Entry 7JYD (X-ray diffraction, 2.30 A resolution); this record covers chains A and C.

== Chain A ==
Protein: Nuclear receptor subfamily 5 group A member 2
Organism: Homo sapiens
Notes: fragment: nuclear receptor ligand-binding domain
UniProtKB: O00482 (NR5A2_HUMAN); numbering as in UniProt (aligned over 299-541)
Chain sequence (246 residues; row label = number of the first residue in the row):
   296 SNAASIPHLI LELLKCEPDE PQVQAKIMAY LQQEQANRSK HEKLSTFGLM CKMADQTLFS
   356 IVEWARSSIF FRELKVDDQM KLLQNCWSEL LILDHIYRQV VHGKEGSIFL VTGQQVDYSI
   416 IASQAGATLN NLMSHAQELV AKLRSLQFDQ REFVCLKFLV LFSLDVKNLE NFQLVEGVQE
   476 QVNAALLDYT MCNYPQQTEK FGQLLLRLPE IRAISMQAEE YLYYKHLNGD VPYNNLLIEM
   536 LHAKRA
Disordered / not traced: 296-298, 539-541
Differences from the reference sequence: expression tag (296-298)
Small-molecule neighbours: 10CA (VQA; 10-[(3aR,6R,6aR)-6-hydroxy-3-phenyl-3a-(1-phenylethenyl)-1,3a,4,5,6,6a-hexahydropentalen-2-yl]decanoic acid): Phe-342, Met-345, Cys-346, Met-348, Ala-349, Leu-386, Ile-387, His-390, Ile-416, Gln-419, Ala-420, Gly-421, Leu-424, Leu-427, Met-428, Ala-431, Ile-509, Ala-513, Tyr-516, Leu-517, Lys-520
UniProt features mapped onto this chain:
  - region: Tyr-528 to Lys-539 (AF-2)
  - binding site (a phospholipid derivative): Gly-421 to Leu-424, Tyr-516, Lys-520
  - mutagenesis: Asp-314 (D314R: Decreased interaction with PPARGC1A; decreased ability to increase transcription of target genes), Ala-324 (A324R: Does not affect interaction with PPARGC1A; does not affect ability to increase transcription of target genes), Phe-342 (F342W: Reduced phospholipid binding. Strongly reduced transactivation; when associated with W-416), Thr-352 (T352V: Reduced activation by the synthetic agonists RR-RJW100 and GSK8470), His-390 (H390A: Reduced activation by the synthetic agonist GSK8470 without affecting activation by the synthetic agonist RR-RJW100), Gly-398 (G398A: Decreased ability to activate transcription), Ile-416 (I416W: Reduced phospholipid binding. Strongly reduced transactivation; when associated with W-342), Gly-421 (G421A: Decreased ability to activate transcription)

== Chain C ==
Protein: Nuclear receptor coactivator 2
UniProtKB: Q15596 (NCOA2_HUMAN); residue numbers follow UniProt; this construct covers 740-751
Chain sequence (12 residues; row label = number of the first residue in the row):
   740 KENALLRYLL DK
Disordered / not traced: 740-741

== How chain A and chain C interact ==
Pairs across the interface (20):
  Phe-354(A) with Leu-748(C), hydrophobic
  Val-357(A) with Leu-745(C), hydrophobic; Leu-749(C), hydrophobic
  Arg-361(A) with Leu-748(C), hydrogen bond (side chain-backbone); Leu-749(C), hydrogen bond (side chain-backbone); Lys-751(C), hydrogen bond (side chain-backbone)
  Val-371(A) with Arg-746(C); Asp-750(C)
  Asp-372(A) with Arg-746(C), salt bridge
  Gln-374(A) with Leu-749(C)
  Met-375(A) with Arg-746(C); Leu-749(C), hydrophobic
  Gln-379(A) with Asn-742(C), hydrogen bond
  Asn-530(A) with Leu-744(C)
  Leu-531(A) with Leu-744(C); Leu-748(C), hydrophobic
  Glu-534(A) with Asn-742(C); Ala-743(C); Leu-744(C), hydrogen bond (side chain-backbone); Leu-745(C), hydrogen bond (side chain-backbone)
Also at the interface, not in a pair above, chain A (14 interface residues in all): Leu-378, Met-535, Ala-538

== Overview ==
14 residues of chain A face 9 of chain C across their interface, with 6 hydrogen bonds and 1 salt bridge.
Polar contacts include Asp-372(A)/Arg-746(C), Arg-361(A)/Leu-748(C) and Arg-361(A)/Leu-749(C). Ligands of
chain A: 10CA.
Chain A is Nuclear receptor subfamily 5 group A member 2 (Homo sapiens) and chain C is Nuclear receptor
coactivator 2; the structure, Human Liver Receptor Homolog-1 in Complex with 10CA and a Fragment of Tif2, was
determined by X-ray diffraction.
